9DHR - chains A and B of the 8 polymer chains in the assembly; structure by electron microscopy, 3.54 A resolution.

[Chain A (and B)]
Protein: Isoform Flip of Glutamate receptor 2
Source organism: Rattus norvegicus
Notes: chain B of this document is another copy of the same molecule, construct and numbering; everything in this record applies to it too
Reference sequence: P19491 (GRIA2_RAT), isoform P19491-2; residues 391-820 here correspond to UniProt positions 412-841 (UniProt number = residue number + 21)
Chain sequence (430 residues; row label = number of the first residue in the row):
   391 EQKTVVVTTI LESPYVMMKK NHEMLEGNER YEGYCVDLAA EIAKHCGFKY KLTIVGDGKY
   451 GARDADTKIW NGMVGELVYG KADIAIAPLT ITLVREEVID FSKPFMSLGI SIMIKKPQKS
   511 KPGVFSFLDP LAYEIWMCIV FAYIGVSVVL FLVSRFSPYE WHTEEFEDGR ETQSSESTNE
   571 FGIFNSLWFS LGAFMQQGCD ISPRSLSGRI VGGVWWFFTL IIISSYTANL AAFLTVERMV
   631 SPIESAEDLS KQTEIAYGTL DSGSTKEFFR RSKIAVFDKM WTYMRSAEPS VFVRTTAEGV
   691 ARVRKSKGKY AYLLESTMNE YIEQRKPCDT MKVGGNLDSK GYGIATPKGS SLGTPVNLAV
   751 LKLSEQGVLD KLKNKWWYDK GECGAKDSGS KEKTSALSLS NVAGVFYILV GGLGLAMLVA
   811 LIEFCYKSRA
Not modelled in the structure: 550-564 (chain B: 550-564, 820)
Differences from the reference sequence: conflict Q392 (Asn413 in P19491)
Cystine bridges: C718-C773
Ligand contacts: glutamic acid (GLU): Y450, P478, L479, T480, R485, L650, G653, S654, T655, E705, Y732
UniProt features mapped onto this chain:
  - binding site (L-glutamate): P478, T480, R485, S654, T655, E705
  - site: R453 (Interaction with the cone snail toxin Con-ikot-ikot), I633 (Crucial to convey clamshell closure to channel opening), R660 (Interaction with the cone snail toxin Con-ikot-ikot), K752 (Interaction with the cone snail toxin Con-ikot-ikot)
  - modified residue (Phosphoserine): S662, S696
  - lipidation (S-palmitoyl cysteine): C589, C815
Reported in the primary citation:
  - conformationally variable residues (domain motion, helix shift): S615, A622, S635

[Interface between chain A and chain B]
Contacting residue pairs - 44 pairs, chain A then chain B:
  D519(A) - A786(B)
  P520(A) - A786(B)
  P520(A) - L787(B)
  A522(A) - L787(B)
  I525(A) - L787(B)
  I525(A) - L789(B)  hydrophobic
  V536(A) - L799(B)  hydrophobic
  L542(A) - M807(B)  hydrophobic
  V543(A) - A810(B)  hydrophobic
  F546(A) - F814(B)  hydrophobic
  P548(A) - K817(B)  hydrogen bond (backbone-side chain)
  Y549(A) - K817(B)
  Y549(A) - S818(B)
  A583(A) - Q587(B)  hydrogen bond (backbone-side chain)
  Q586(A) - Q587(B)
  L596(A) - F574(B)  hydrophobic
  S597(A) - A806(B)  hydrogen bond (side chain-backbone)
  S597(A) - A810(B)
  R599(A) - F574(B)
  R599(A) - N575(B)  hydrogen bond
  R599(A) - W578(B)
  I600(A) - A806(B)  hydrophobic
  V601(A) - L803(B)  hydrophobic
  V604(A) - L799(B)  hydrophobic
  W606(A) - W578(B)  hydrophobic
  W606(A) - L581(B)  hydrophobic
  W606(A) - G582(B)
  W606(A) - M585(B)  hydrophobic
  W606(A) - Q587(B)
  F607(A) - F517(B)  hydrophobic
  F607(A) - I798(B)  hydrophobic
  F608(A) - V795(B)  hydrophobic
  F608(A) - F796(B)  hydrophobic
  L610(A) - M585(B)
  I611(A) - Y616(B)
  I612(A) - V792(B)  hydrophobic
  S614(A) - T617(B)
  S614(A) - L620(B)
  S615(A) - L787(B)
  N619(A) - A621(B)
  N619(A) - A786(B)  hydrogen bond (side chain-backbone)
  E627(A) - K783(B)  salt bridge
  K641(A) - K776(B)  hydrogen bond (backbone-side chain)
  K669(A) - D769(B)  salt bridge
Also at the interface, not in a pair above, chain A (42 interface residues in all): C528, A532, G535, V539, S592, R594, S595, G603, T609, A618, F623, R628
Also at the interface, not in a pair above, chain B (38 interface residues in all): D590, I613, L624, E782, S788, G802, L811, E813

[Summary]
The interface between chain A and chain B involves 42 residues on one side and 38 on the other; the contacts
include 6 hydrogen bonds and 2 salt bridges. Polar pairs include E627(A)-K783(B), K669(A)-D769(B) and
P548(A)-K817(B). Ligands of chain A: glutamic acid. From the paper: conformational variability at S615(A),
A622(A) and S635(A).
Chain A and chain B are both Isoform Flip of Glutamate receptor 2 (Rattus norvegicus); the structure,
Glutamate activated state of the GluA2-gamma2 complex, was determined by electron microscopy, deposited
together with 9DHP, 9DHQ, 9DHS, 9DHT, 9MRK, 9MRL, 9MRM and 9MRN.
